Entry 9J1P (electron microscopy, 2.99 A resolution); this record covers chains A and R of the 6 polymer chains in the assembly.

# Chain A
Molecule: Guanine nucleotide-binding protein G(i) subunit alpha-1, Guanine nucleotide-binding protein G(s) subunit alpha isoforms short, Guanine nucleotide-binding protein G(s) subunit alpha isoforms XLas
From: Homo sapiens
UniProt: chimeric construct of P63096, P63092, Q5JWF2: residues 8-26 from P63096 (GNAI1_HUMAN) positions 1-19 (UniProt number = residue number - 7); residues 27-83 from P63092 positions 27-67 (offset varies); residues 84-204 from P63096 (GNAI1_HUMAN) positions 61-181 (UniProt number = residue number - 23); residues 205-253 from P63092 positions 205-253 (same numbers); residues 264-394 from Q5JWF2 positions 907-1037 (UniProt number = residue number + 643)
Chain sequence (361 residues; numbered 8 to 394; 26 numbers in that range are skipped by the numbering (no residue carries them; nothing is unmodelled there); the number before each row is that of its first residue):
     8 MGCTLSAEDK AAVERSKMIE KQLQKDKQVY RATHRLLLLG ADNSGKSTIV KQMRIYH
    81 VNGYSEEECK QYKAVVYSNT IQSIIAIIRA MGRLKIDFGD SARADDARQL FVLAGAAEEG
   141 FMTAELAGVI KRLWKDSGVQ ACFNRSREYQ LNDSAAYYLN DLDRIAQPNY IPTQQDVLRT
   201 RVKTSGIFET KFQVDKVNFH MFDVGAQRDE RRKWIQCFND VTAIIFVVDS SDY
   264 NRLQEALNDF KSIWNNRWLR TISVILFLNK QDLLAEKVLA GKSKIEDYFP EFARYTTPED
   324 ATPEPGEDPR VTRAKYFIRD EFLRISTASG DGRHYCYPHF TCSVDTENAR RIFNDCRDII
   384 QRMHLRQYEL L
Unresolved in the structure: 8-12, 81-201
Sequence notes: conflict D49 (Gly in P63092), N50 (Glu in P63092), Y63 (Leu in P63092), A226 (Gly in P63092), D249 (Ala in P63092), D252 (Ser in P63092), D272 (Leu915 in Q5JWF2), S366 (Ala1009 in Q5JWF2), A372 (Ile1015 in Q5JWF2), I375 (Val1018 in Q5JWF2)

# Chain R
Molecule: Glucagon-like peptide 1 receptor
From: Homo sapiens
UniProt: P43220 (GLP1R_HUMAN); residues 24-463 here = UniProt positions 24-463
Chain sequence (440 residues; numbered 24 to 463; the number before each row is that of its first residue):
    24 RPQGATVSLW ETVQKWREYR RQCQRSLTED PPPATDLFCN RTFDEYACWP DGEPGSFVNV
    84 SCPWYLPWAS SVPQGHVYRF CTAEGLWLQK DNSSLPWRDL SECEESKRGE RSSPEEQLLF
   144 LYIIYTVGYA LSFSALVIAS AILLGFRHLH CTRNYIHLNL FASFILRALS VFIKDAALKW
   204 MYSTAAQQHQ WDGLLSYQDS LSCRLVFLLM QYCVAANYYW LLVEGVYLYT LLAFSVLSEQ
   264 WIFRLYVSIG WGVPLLFVVP WGIVKYLYED EGCWTRNSNM NYWLIIRLPI LFAIGVNFLI
   324 FVRVICIVVS KLKANLMCKT DIKCRLAKST LTLIPLLGTH EVIFAFVMDE HARGTLRFIK
   384 LFTELSFTSF QGLMVAILYC FVNNEVQLEF RKSWERWRLE HLHIQRDSSM KPLKCPTSSL
   444 SSGATAGSSM YTATCQASCS
Unresolved in the structure: 24-28, 129-134, 424-463
Disulfide bonds: C46-C71, C62-C104, C85-C126, C226-C296

# How chain A and chain R interact
Pairs across the interface (32; chain A residue first):
  R38(A) - V259(R)
  R38(A) - E262(R)
  Y358(A) - N338(R)
  Y358(A) - M340(R)
  C359(A) - N338(R)
  Y360(A) - N338(R)
  R380(A) - L255(R)
  R380(A) - A256(R)  hydrogen bond (side chain-backbone)
  R380(A) - F257(R)  hydrogen bond (side chain-backbone)
  D381(A) - K334(R)  salt bridge
  Q384(A) - L255(R)  hydrogen bond (side chain-backbone)
  Q384(A) - K334(R)  hydrogen bond
  R385(A) - K334(R)  hydrogen bond (side chain-backbone)
  R385(A) - N338(R)
  R385(A) - M340(R)
  H387(A) - L254(R)
  L388(A) - L255(R)  hydrophobic
  L388(A) - V331(R)  hydrophobic
  L388(A) - K334(R)
  Q390(A) - R176(R)
  Y391(A) - R176(R)
  Y391(A) - Y250(R)
  Y391(A) - L251(R)  hydrophobic
  E392(A) - R348(R)  hydrogen bond (backbone-side chain)
  E392(A) - V405(R)
  E392(A) - N406(R)
  E392(A) - N407(R)
  L393(A) - V327(R)  hydrophobic
  L393(A) - R348(R)  hydrogen bond (backbone-side chain)
  L393(A) - S352(R)
  L394(A) - K334(R)
  L394(A) - L335(R)  hydrophobic
Interface residues without a listed pair, chain A (18 interface residues in all): K34, Q35, A39
Interface residues without a listed pair, chain R (28 interface residues in all): H180, E247, S261, I330, T355, L356, L359, Y402

# Summary
18 residues of chain A face 28 of chain R across their interface; the contacts include 7 hydrogen bonds and 1
salt bridge. Among the polar pairs are D381(A)-K334(R), R380(A)-A256(R) and R380(A)-F257(R).
Here chain A is Guanine nucleotide-binding protein G(i) subunit alpha-1, Guanine nucleotide-binding protein
G(s) subunit alpha isoforms short, Guanine nucleotide-binding protein G(s) subunit alpha isoforms XLas and
chain R is Glucagon-like peptide 1 receptor, both from Homo sapiens. Entry 9J1P (Cryo-EM structure of the
g1:Ox-bound human GLP-1R-Gs complex) was determined by electron microscopy.
